Entry 7PSZ (X-ray diffraction, 1.90 A resolution); this record covers chain A.

[Chain A]
Protein: Calmodulin-1
From: Homo sapiens
UniProt: P0DP23 (CALM1_HUMAN); residues 1-148 here correspond to UniProt positions 2-149 (UniProt number = residue number + 1)
Chain sequence (148 residues; row label = number of the first residue in the row):
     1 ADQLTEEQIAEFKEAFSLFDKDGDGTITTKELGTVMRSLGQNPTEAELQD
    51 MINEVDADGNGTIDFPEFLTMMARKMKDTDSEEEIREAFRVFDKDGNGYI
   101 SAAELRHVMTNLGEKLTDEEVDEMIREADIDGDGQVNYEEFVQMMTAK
Unresolved in the structure: 1, 147-148
Metal / ion sites: Ca2+ site 1: Asp20, Asp22, Asp24, Thr26, Glu31; Ca2+ site 2: Asp56, Asp58, Asn60, Thr62, Glu67; Ca2+ site 3: Asp93, Asp95, Asn97, Tyr99, Glu104; Ca2+ site 4: Asp129, Asp131, Asp133, Gln135, Glu140
Small-molecule neighbours: CDZ (85H; 1-[bis(4-chlorophenyl)methyl]-3-[(2R)-2-(2,4-dichlorophenyl)-2-[(2,4-dichlorophenyl)methoxy]ethyl]imidazole): Ala15, Phe19, Ile27, Leu32, Val35, Met36, Leu39, Gln41, Met51, Ile52, Val55, Ile63, Phe68, Met71, Met72, Met76, Lys77, Glu84, Ile85, Ala88, Met145
Swiss-Prot annotation at these positions:
  - binding site (Ca(2+)): Asp20, Asp22, Asp24, Thr26, Glu31, Asp56, Asp58, Asn60, Thr62, Glu67, Asp93, Asp95, Asn97, Tyr99, Glu104, Asp129, Asp131, Asp133, Gln135, Glu140
  - modified residue: Ala1 (N-acetylalanine), Lys21 (N6-acetyllysine), Thr44 (Phosphothreonine), Ser81 (Phosphoserine), Lys94 (N6-acetyllysine), Tyr99 (Phosphotyrosine), Ser101 (Phosphoserine), Thr110 (Phosphothreonine), Lys115 (N6,N6,N6-trimethyllysine), Tyr138 (Phosphotyrosine)
  - cross-link: Lys21 (Glycyl lysine isopeptide (Lys-Gly) (interchain with G-Cter in SUMO2))

[Overview]
Bound to chain A: CDZ. The Ca2+ site 1 is built by Asp20, Asp22, Asp24, Thr26 and Glu31. Asp56, Asp58, Asn60,
Thr62 and Glu67 coordinate Ca2+ site 2. UniProt lists 20 Ca2+-binding residues.
Chain A is Calmodulin-1 (Homo sapiens); the structure, Crystal structure of CaM in complex with CDZ (form 1),
was determined by X-ray diffraction, deposited together with 7PU9.
